PDB entry 8ICM | X-ray diffraction, 2.90 A resolution | chains T and A of the 3 polymer chains in the assembly

# Chain T
Molecule: 8-nt DNA strand
Sequence (8 nucleotides; numbered 1 to 8; the number before each row is that of its first residue):
     1 CATTAGAA

# Chain A
Protein: Protein (DNA polymerase beta (e.c.2.7.7.7))
From: Homo sapiens
UniProtKB: P06746 (DPOB_HUMAN); residues 2-335 here correspond to UniProt positions 1-334 (UniProt number = residue number - 1)
Amino-acid sequence (335 residues; row label = number of the first residue in the row):
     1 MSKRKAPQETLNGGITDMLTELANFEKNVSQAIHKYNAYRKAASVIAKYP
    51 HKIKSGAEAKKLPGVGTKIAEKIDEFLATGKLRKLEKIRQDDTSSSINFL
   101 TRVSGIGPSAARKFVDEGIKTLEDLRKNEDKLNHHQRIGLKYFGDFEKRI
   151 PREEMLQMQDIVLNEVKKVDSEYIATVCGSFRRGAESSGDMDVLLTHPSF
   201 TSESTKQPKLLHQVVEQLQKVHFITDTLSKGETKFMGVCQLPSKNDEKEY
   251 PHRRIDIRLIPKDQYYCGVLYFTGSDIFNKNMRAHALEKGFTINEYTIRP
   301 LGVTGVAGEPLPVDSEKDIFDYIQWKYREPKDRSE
Unresolved in the structure: 1-8
Metal / ion sites: Na+ site 1 near Leu62 (its only coordinating residue here); Na+ site 2: Thr101, Val103, Ile106 (shared with 1 residue of chain P)
Curated features (UniProtKB/Swiss-Prot):
  - binding site (K(+)): Lys61
  - binding site (Na(+)): Lys61

# Chain T / chain A interface
Contacting residue pairs (11):
  DA2(T) with Tyr296(A), sugar contact
  DT3(T) with Thr233(A), phosphate contact; Lys234(A), phosphate contact
  DT4(T) with Ser229(A), phosphate contact; Lys230(A), phosphate contact; Gly231(A), phosphate contact; Glu232(A), hydrogen bond to the phosphate; Thr233(A), hydrogen bond to the phosphate; Lys234(A), hydrogen bond to the phosphate
  DA5(T) with Ser229(A), phosphate contact; Lys230(A), hydrogen bond to the phosphate
Other interface residues (no listed pair), chain T (6 interface residues in all): DC1, DG6
Other interface residues (no listed pair), chain A (9 interface residues in all): Asn133, Glu295

# In short
Chain T and chain A form an interface of 6 and 9 residues respectively, with 4 hydrogen bonds. Polar pairs
include DT4(T)-Glu232(A), DT4(T)-Thr233(A) and DT4(T)-Lys234(A). From UniProt: K+-binding residue Lys61(A) and
Na+-binding residue Lys61(A) on chain A.
Here chain T is an 8-nt DNA strand and chain A is Protein (DNA polymerase beta (e.c.2.7.7.7)) (Homo sapiens).
Entry 8ICM (DNA polymerase beta (pol B) (e.c.2.7.7.7) complexed with seven base pairs of DNA; soaked in the
...) was determined by X-ray diffraction, deposited together with 1ZQT, 7ICE, 7ICF, 7ICG, 7ICH, 7ICI and 39
further entries.
